6B3G - chains A and B; structure by X-ray diffraction, 1.50 A resolution.

[Chain A (and B)]
Name: HIV-1 Protease
From: Human immunodeficiency virus 1
Notes: EC 3.4.23.16; chain B of this document is another copy of the same molecule, construct and numbering; everything in this record applies to it too
UniProtKB: P04587 (POL_HV1B5); residues 1-99 here correspond to UniProt positions 501-599 (UniProt number = residue number + 500)
Amino-acid sequence (99 residues; each row starts with the number of its first residue):
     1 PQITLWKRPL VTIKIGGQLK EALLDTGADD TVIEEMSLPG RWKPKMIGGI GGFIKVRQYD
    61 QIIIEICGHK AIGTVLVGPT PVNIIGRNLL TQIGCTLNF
Differences from the reference sequence: conflict Lys7 (Gln507 in P04587), Ile33 (Leu533 in P04587), Ile63 (Leu563 in P04587)
Swiss-Prot annotation at these positions:
  - region (Dimerization of protease): Pro1 to Leu5, Gly49 to Lys55, Asn88 to Phe99
  - active site: Asp25 (For protease activity)
  - site: Phe99 (Cleavage)
Small-molecule neighbours: CKY (N-(3-fluoro-2-{2-[(2S,6S)-6-methyl-1-(phenylsulfonyl)piperazin-2-yl]ethyl}phenyl)-3,3-bis(4-fluorophenyl)propanamide): Arg8, Leu23, Asp25, Gly27, Ala28, Asp29, Asp30, Val32, Ile47, Gly48, Gly49, Ile50, Pro81, Val82, Ile84

[Interface between chain A and chain B]
Contacting residue pairs (106):
  Pro1(A) - Leu97(B)
  Pro1(A) - Asn98(B)
  Pro1(A) - Phe99(B)  hydrogen bond (backbone-backbone)
  Gln2(A) - Thr96(B)
  Gln2(A) - Leu97(B)
  Gln2(A) - Asn98(B)  hydrogen bond
  Ile3(A) - Thr96(B)
  Ile3(A) - Leu97(B)  hydrogen bond (backbone-backbone)
  Ile3(A) - Phe99(B)  hydrophobic
  Leu5(A) - Thr26(B)
  Leu5(A) - Arg87(B)  hydrogen bond (backbone-side chain)
  Leu5(A) - Leu90(B)  hydrophobic
  Leu5(A) - Thr91(B)
  Leu5(A) - Cys95(B)
  Trp6(A) - Arg87(B)  hydrogen bond (backbone-side chain)
  Trp6(A) - Thr91(B)
  Lys7(A) - Arg87(B)
  Arg8(A) - Asp29(B)  salt bridge
  Arg8(A) - Arg87(B)
  Pro9(A) - Thr26(B)
  Pro9(A) - Arg87(B)
  Leu23(A) - Gly27(B)
  Leu24(A) - Thr26(B)  hydrogen bond (backbone-side chain)
  Leu24(A) - Leu97(B)  hydrophobic
  Asp25(A) - Asp25(B)
  Asp25(A) - Thr26(B)
  Asp25(A) - Gly27(B)  hydrogen bond (side chain-backbone)
  Thr26(A) - Leu5(B)
  Thr26(A) - Pro9(B)
  Thr26(A) - Leu24(B)  hydrogen bond (side chain-backbone)
  Thr26(A) - Asp25(B)
  Thr26(A) - Thr26(B)  hydrogen bond (side chain-backbone)
  Thr26(A) - Leu97(B)
  Gly27(A) - Leu23(B)
  Gly27(A) - Asp25(B)  hydrogen bond (backbone-side chain)
  Asp29(A) - Arg8(B)  salt bridge
  Val32(A) - Ile50(B)  hydrophobic
  Gly48(A) - Ile50(B)
  Gly49(A) - Ile50(B)
  Gly49(A) - Pro81(B)
  Ile50(A) - Val32(B)  hydrophobic
  Ile50(A) - Ile47(B)  hydrophobic
  Ile50(A) - Gly49(B)
  Ile50(A) - Ile50(B)  hydrogen bond (backbone-backbone)
  Ile50(A) - Gly51(B)  hydrogen bond (backbone-backbone)
  Ile50(A) - Gly52(B)
  Ile50(A) - Ile54(B)  hydrophobic
  Ile50(A) - Thr80(B)
  Ile50(A) - Pro81(B)
  Ile50(A) - Ile84(B)  hydrophobic
  Gly51(A) - Gly51(B)
  Gly51(A) - Gly52(B)
  Gly51(A) - Ile54(B)
  Gly52(A) - Ile50(B)
  Gly52(A) - Gly51(B)
  Ile54(A) - Ile50(B)
  Cys67(A) - Phe99(B)  hydrophobic
  His69(A) - Phe99(B)
  Thr80(A) - Ile50(B)
  Pro81(A) - Gly49(B)
  Pro81(A) - Ile50(B)
  Arg87(A) - Leu5(B)  hydrogen bond (side chain-backbone)
  Arg87(A) - Trp6(B)  hydrogen bond (side chain-backbone)
  Arg87(A) - Lys7(B)
  Arg87(A) - Arg8(B)
  Arg87(A) - Pro9(B)
  Leu90(A) - Leu5(B)  hydrophobic
  Thr91(A) - Leu5(B)
  Thr91(A) - Trp6(B)
  Gln92(A) - Trp6(B)
  Ile93(A) - Phe99(B)
  Gly94(A) - Asn98(B)
  Gly94(A) - Phe99(B)
  Cys95(A) - Leu5(B)
  Cys95(A) - Leu97(B)  hydrophobic
  Cys95(A) - Asn98(B)
  Cys95(A) - Phe99(B)  hydrophobic
  Thr96(A) - Gln2(B)
  Thr96(A) - Ile3(B)
  Thr96(A) - Thr4(B)
  Thr96(A) - Thr96(B)
  Thr96(A) - Leu97(B)
  Thr96(A) - Asn98(B)  hydrogen bond (backbone-backbone)
  Leu97(A) - Pro1(B)
  Leu97(A) - Gln2(B)
  Leu97(A) - Ile3(B)  hydrogen bond (backbone-backbone)
  Leu97(A) - Pro9(B)  hydrophobic
  Leu97(A) - Leu24(B)  hydrophobic
  Leu97(A) - Thr26(B)
  Leu97(A) - Cys95(B)  hydrophobic
  Leu97(A) - Thr96(B)
  Leu97(A) - Leu97(B)  hydrophobic
  Asn98(A) - Pro1(B)
  Asn98(A) - Gln2(B)  hydrogen bond
  Asn98(A) - Gly94(B)
  Asn98(A) - Cys95(B)
  Asn98(A) - Thr96(B)  hydrogen bond (backbone-backbone)
  Asn98(A) - Asn98(B)  hydrogen bond
  Phe99(A) - Pro1(B)  hydrogen bond (backbone-backbone)
  Phe99(A) - Ile3(B)  hydrophobic
  Phe99(A) - Leu24(B)  hydrophobic
  Phe99(A) - Cys67(B)  hydrophobic
  Phe99(A) - His69(B)
  Phe99(A) - Ile93(B)
  Phe99(A) - Gly94(B)
  Phe99(A) - Cys95(B)  hydrophobic
Interface residues without a listed pair, chain A (40 interface residues in all): Thr4, Ile47, Pro79, Ile84
Interface residues without a listed pair, chain B (39 interface residues in all): Gly48, Ile66

[Summary]
The interface between chain A and chain B involves 40 residues on one side and 39 on the other; the contacts
include 20 hydrogen bonds and 2 salt bridges. Polar pairs include Arg8(A)-Asp29(B), Gln2(A)-Asn98(B) and
Leu5(A)-Arg87(B). Ligands of chain A: compound CKY.
Both chains are HIV-1 Protease (Human immunodeficiency virus 1). Entry 6B3G (Crystal Structure of HIV Protease
complexed with
N-(3-fluoro-2-(2-((2S,6S)-6-methyl-1-(phenylsulfonyl)piperazin-2-yl)ethyl)phenyl)-3,3-bis(4-fluorophenyl)propanamide)
was determined by X-ray diffraction (same publication as 6B36, 6B38, 6B3C, 6B3F and 6B3H).
